Entry 5ZFZ (X-ray diffraction, 1.90 A resolution); this record covers chains A and D of the 3 polymer chains in the assembly.

== Chain A ==
Name: Double homeobox protein 4-like protein 4
Organism: Homo sapiens
Notes: fragment: double homeodomains
UniProt: P0CJ87 (DU4L4_HUMAN); residues 1-149 here = UniProt positions 1-149
Sequence (149 residues; row label = number of the first residue in the row):
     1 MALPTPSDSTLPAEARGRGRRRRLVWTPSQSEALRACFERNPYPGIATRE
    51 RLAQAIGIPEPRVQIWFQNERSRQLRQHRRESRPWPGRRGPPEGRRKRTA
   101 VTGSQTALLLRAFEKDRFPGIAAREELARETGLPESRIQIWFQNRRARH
Not modelled in the structure: 1-18, 83-91

== Chain D ==
Molecule: 19-nt DNA strand
Sequence (19 nucleotides; numbered 1 to 19; the number before each row is that of its first residue):
     1 CCACTAACCTATTCACACC

== Chain A / chain D interface ==
Contacting residue pairs (31; chain A residue first):
  Arg20(A) with DA7(D), hydrogen bond to the base; DC8(D), phosphate contact
  Arg21(A) with DA7(D), phosphate contact; DC8(D), salt bridge to the phosphate
  Arg22(A) with DA7(D), phosphate contact
  Arg23(A) with DT5(D), hydrogen bond to the base; DA6(D), hydrogen bond to the sugar; DA7(D), phosphate contact
  Leu24(A) with DA6(D), phosphate contact; DA7(D), hydrogen bond to the phosphate
  Trp26(A) with DA6(D), hydrogen bond to the phosphate
  Arg62(A) with DA7(D), salt bridge to the phosphate
  Ile65(A) with DA7(D), base contact
  Trp66(A) with DA6(D), phosphate contact
  Asn69(A) with DA6(D), base contact; DA7(D), hydrogen bond to the base; DC8(D), base contact
  Arg73(A) with DT5(D), sugar contact; DA6(D), salt bridge to the phosphate
  Arg95(A) with DC14(D), hydrogen bond to the base; DA15(D), sugar contact
  Arg98(A) with DA15(D), base contact
  Phe118(A) with DC9(D), phosphate contact; DT10(D), phosphate contact
  Arg124(A) with DC8(D), salt bridge to the phosphate
  Gln139(A) with DC8(D), phosphate contact
  Gln143(A) with DT10(D), base contact
  Arg146(A) with DC9(D), salt bridge to the phosphate; DT10(D), salt bridge to the phosphate
  Ala147(A) with DT12(D), base contact
  Arg148(A) with DT13(D), base contact
Other interface residues (no listed pair), chain D (11 interface residues in all): DC16

== Overview ==
Chain A and chain D form an interface of 20 and 11 residues respectively, with 7 hydrogen bonds and 6 salt
bridges. Polar contacts include Arg20(A)-DA7(D), Arg23(A)-DT5(D) and Asn69(A)-DA7(D).
Here chain A is Double homeobox protein 4-like protein 4 (Homo sapiens) and chain D is a 19-nt DNA strand.
Entry 5ZFZ (Crystal structure of human DUX4 homeodomains bound to A12T DNA mutant) was determined by X-ray
diffraction, deposited together with 5Z6Z, 5ZFW and 5ZFY.
